Entry 3CMA (X-ray diffraction, 2.80 A resolution); this record covers chains 1 and 0 of the 33 polymer chains in the assembly.

Chain 1:
Molecule: 50S ribosomal protein L37e
Source organism: Haloarcula marismortui
UniProt: P32410 (RL37_HALMA); residues 0-56 here correspond to UniProt positions 1-57 (UniProt number = residue number + 1)
Sequence (57 residues; numbered 0 to 56; the number before each row is that of its first residue; numbering starts at 0):
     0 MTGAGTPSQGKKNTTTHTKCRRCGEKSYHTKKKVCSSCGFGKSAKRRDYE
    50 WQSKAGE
Not modelled in the structure: 0
Bound ions: Sr2+ site 1: Lys10, Asn12; Sr2+ site 2 near Asp47 (its only coordinating residue here)

Chain 0:
Molecule: 23S ribosomal RNA
Source organism: Haloarcula marismortui
Sequence (2923 nucleotides; numbered 1 to 2923; the number before each row is that of its first residue):
     1 GUUGGCUACUAUGCCAGCUGGUGGAUUGCUCGGCUCAGGCGCUGAUGAAG
    51 GACGUGCCAAGCUGCGAUAAGCUGUGGGGAGCCGCACGGAGGCGAAGAAC
   101 CACAGAUUUCCGAAUGAGAAUCUCUCUAACAAUUGCUUCGCGCAAUGAGG
   151 AACCCCGAGAACUGAAACAUCUCAGUAUCGGGAGGAACAGAAAACGCAAC
   201 GUGAUGUCGUUAGUAACCGCGAGUGAACGCGAUACAGCCCAAACCGAAGC
   251 CCUCACGGGCAAUGUGGUGUCAGGGCUACCUCUCAUCAGCCGACCGUCUU
   301 CACGAAGUCUCUUGGAAUAGAGCGUGAUACAGGGUGACAACCCCGUACUG
   351 AAGACCAGUACGCUGUGCGGUAGUGCCAGAGUAGCGGGGGUUGGAUAUCC
   401 CUCGCGAAUAACGCAGGCAUCGACUGCGAAGGCUAAACACAACCUGAGAC
   451 CGAUAGUGAACAAGUAGUGUGAACGAACGCUGCAAAGUACCCUCAGAAGG
   501 GAGGCGAAAUAGAGCAUGAAAUCAGUUGGCGAUCGAGCGACAGGGCAUAC
   551 AAGGUCCCUUGACGAAUGACCGAGACGCGAGUCUCCAGUAAGACUCACGG
   601 GAAGCCGAUGUUCUGUCGUACGUUUUGAAAAACGAGCCAGGGAGUGUGUC
   651 UGUAUGGCAAGUCUAACCGGAGUAUCCGGGGAGGCACAGGGAAACCGACA
   701 UGGCCGCAGGGCUUUGCCCGAGGGCCGCCGUCUUCAAGGGCGGGGAGCCA
   751 UGUGGACACGACCCGAAUCCGGACGAUCUACGCAUGGACAAGAUGAAGCG
   801 UGCCGAAAGGCACGUGGAAGUCUGUUAGAGUUGGUGUCCUACAAUACCCU
   851 CUCGUGAUCUAUGUGUAGGGGUGAAAGGCCCAUCGAGUCCGGCAACAGCU
   901 GGUUCCAAUCGAAACAUGUCGAAGCAUGACCUCCGCCGAGGUAGUCUGUG
   951 AGGUAGAGCGACCGAUUGGUGUGUCCGCCUCCGAGAGGAGUCGGCACACC
  1001 UGUCAAACUCCAAACUUACAGACGCUGUUUGACGCGGGGAUUCCGGUGCG
  1051 CGGGGUAAGCCUGUGUACCAGGAGGGGAACAACCCAGAGAUAGGUUAAGG
  1101 UCCCCAAGUGUGGAUUAAGUGUAAUCCUCUGAAGGUGGUCUCGAGCCCUA
  1151 GACAGCCGGGAGGUGAGCUUAGAAGCAGCUACCCUCUAAGAAAAGCGUAA
  1201 CAGCUUACCGGCCGAGGUUUGAGGCGCCCAAAAUGAUCGGGACUCAAAUC
  1251 CACCACCGAGACCUGUCCGUACCACUCAUACUGGUAAUCGAGUAGAUUGG
  1301 CGCUCUAAUUGGAUGGAAGCAGGGGCGAGAGCUCCUGUGGACCGAUUAGU
  1351 GACGAAAAUCCUGGCCAUAGUAGCAGCGAUAGUCGGGUGAGAACCCCGAC
  1401 GGCCUAAUGGAUAAGGGUUCCUCAGCACUGCUGAUCAGCUGAGGGUUAGC
  1451 CGGUCCUAAGUCUCACCGCAACUCGACUGAGACGAAAUGGGAAACAGGUU
  1501 AAUAUUCCUGUGCCAUCAUGCAGUGAAAGUUGACGCCCUGGGGUCGAUCA
  1551 CGCCGGGCAUUCGCCCGGUCGAACCGUCCAACUCCGUGGAAGCCGUAAUG
  1601 GCAGGAAGCGGACGAACGGCGGCAUAGGGAAACGUGAUUCAACCUGGGGC
  1651 CCAUGAAAAGACGAGCAUGAUGUCCGUACCGAGAACCGACACAGGUGUCC
  1701 AUGGCGGCGAAAGCCAAGGCCUGUCGGGAGCAACCAACGUUAGGGAAUUC
  1751 GGCAAGUUAGUCCCGUACCUUCGGAAGAAGGGAUGCCUGCUCCGGAACGG
  1801 AGCAGGUCGCAGUGACUCGGAAGCUCGGACUGUCUAGUAACAACAUAGGU
  1851 GACCGCAAAUCCGCAAGGACUCGUACGGUCACUGAAUCCUGCCCAGUGCA
  1901 GGUAUCUGAACACCUCGUACAAGAGGACGAAGGACCUGUCAACGGCGGGG
  1951 GUAACUAUGACCCUCUUAAGGUAGCGUAGUACCUUGCCGCAUCAGUAGCG
  2001 GCUUGCAUGAAUGGAUUAACCAGAGCUUCACUGUCCCAACGUUGGGCCCG
  2051 GUGAACUGUACAUUCCAGUGCGGAGUCUGGAGACACCCAGGGGGAAGCGA
  2101 AGACCCUAUGGAGCUUUACUGCAGGCUGUCGCUGAGACGUGGUCGCCGAU
  2151 GUGCAGCAUAGGUAGGAGUCGUUACAGAGGUACCCGCGCUAGCGGGCCAC
  2201 CCAGACAACAGUGAAAUACUACCCGUCGGUGACUGCGACUCUCACUCCGG
  2251 GAGGAGGACACCGAUAGCCGGGCAGUUUGACUGGGGCGGUACGCGCUCGA
  2301 AAAGAUAUCGAGCGCGCCCUAUGGUCAUCUCAGCCGGGACAGAGACCCGG
  2351 CGAAGAGUGCAAGAGCAAAAGAUGACUUGACAGUGUUCUUCCCAACGAGG
  2401 AACGCUGACGCGAAAGCGUGGUCUAGCGAACCAAUUAGCCUGCUUGAUGC
  2451 GGGCAAUUGAUGACAGAAAAGCUACCCUAGGGAUAACAGAGUCGUCACUC
  2501 GCAAGAGCACAUAUCGACCGAGUGGCUUGCUACCUCGAUGUCGGUUCCCU
  2551 CCAUCCUGCCCGUGCAGAAGCGGGCAAGGGUGAGGUUGUUCGCCUAUUAA
  2601 AGGAGGUCGUGAGCUGGGUUUAGACCGUCGUGAGACAGGUCGGCUGCUAU
  2651 CUACUGGGUGUGUAAUGGUGUCUGACAAGAACGACCGUAUAGUACGAGAG
  2701 GAACUACGGUUGGUGGCCACUGGUGUACCGGUUGUUCGAGAGAGCACGUG
  2751 CCGGGUAGCCACGCCACACGGGGUAAGAGCUGAACGCAUCUAAGCUCGAA
  2801 ACCCACUUGGAAAAGAGACACCGCCGAGGUCCCGCGUACAAGACGCGGUC
  2851 GAUAGACUCGGGGUGUGCGCGUCGAGGUAACGAGACGUUAAGCCCACGAG
  2901 CACUAACAGACCAAAGCCAUCAU
Not modelled in the structure: 1-9, 126-127, 715, 971-998, 1560, 1952-1963, 2137-2236, 2339-2343, 2665-2666, 2915-2923
Modified residues: 1MA (6-hydro-1-methyladenosine-5'-monophosphate) at position 628, OMU (o2'-methyluridine 5'-monophosphate) at position 2587, OMG (o2'-methylguanosine-5'-monophosphate) at position 2588, UR3 (3-methyluridine-5'-monophoshate) at position 2619, PSU (pseudouridine-5'-monophosphate) at position 2621
Bound ions: Mg2+ site 1 near G28 (its only coordinating residue here); Na+ site 1 near C40 (its only coordinating residue here); Na+ site 2: G56, A59, G61; Sr2+ site 1 near C85 (its only coordinating residue here); Na+ site 3 near U108 (its only coordinating residue here); Na+ site 4 near C141 (its only coordinating residue here); Na+ site 5 near U146 (its only coordinating residue here); Mg2+ site 2: C162, U2276; Mg2+ site 3: A165, A167, C168; Na+ site 6: A165, A166; Mg2+ site 4 near A166 (its only coordinating residue here); Na+ site 7: C168, G2110; 37 more Na+ sites not listed; 16 more Mg2+ sites not listed; 23 more Sr2+ sites not listed
Residues lining bound ligands: 6-aminohexanoic acid / phenylalanine: G2102, A2103, C2104, A2486, G2540, U2620, PSU_2621
Reported in the primary citation:
  - binding site for the 3-nt RNA strand: C2104, G2284, G2285, A2486, A2637
  - binding site for the 3-nt RNA strand: U2541, OMG_2588, U2589, U2590, G2618, U2620
  - conformationally variable residues (loop rearrangement): G2618 to U2620, A2637
  - binding site for phenylalanine: A2486
  - contacts within the chain: U2541-G2618

Chain 1 / chain 0 interface:
Residue-residue contacts (118):
  Thr1(1) with A1836(0), hydrogen bond to the sugar; G1837(0), hydrogen bond to the phosphate
  Gly2(1) with U845(0), sugar contact; A1836(0), sugar contact; G1837(0), base contact
  Ala3(1) with A882(0), sugar contact; A1836(0), hydrogen bond to the sugar; G1837(0), hydrogen bond to the base
  Gly4(1) with U845(0), phosphate contact; A882(0), base contact; G1837(0), hydrogen bond to the base
  Thr5(1) with A843(0), sugar contact; U845(0), hydrogen bond to the phosphate; A882(0), base contact; G1688(0), sugar contact; G1694(0), hydrogen bond to the base
  Pro6(1) with U845(0), phosphate contact; G1694(0), sugar contact; G1695(0), hydrogen bond to the sugar
  Ser7(1) with C778(0), sugar contact; A1836(0), base contact
  Gln8(1) with C1687(0), hydrogen bond to the sugar; G1688(0), sugar contact
  Gly9(1) with C1687(0), hydrogen bond to the base; G1694(0), base contact; G1695(0), hydrogen bond to the base; U1696(0), sugar contact
  Lys10(1) with U779(0), phosphate contact; G1695(0), sugar contact; U1696(0), salt bridge to the phosphate
  Lys11(1) with U777(0), sugar contact; C778(0), sugar contact; C881(0), hydrogen bond to the base; C1687(0), sugar contact
  Asn12(1) with U777(0), hydrogen bond to the base; A1414(0), hydrogen bond to the sugar; G1415(0), sugar contact
  Thr13(1) with U777(0), hydrogen bond to the base
  Thr14(1) with G1415(0), hydrogen bond to the phosphate
  Thr15(1) with U470(0), hydrogen bond to the sugar; A776(0), phosphate contact; U777(0), base contact
  His16(1) with U470(0), sugar contact; G471(0), hydrogen bond to the sugar; G775(0), salt bridge to the phosphate
  Thr17(1) with A120(0), base contact
  Lys18(1) with A52(0), phosphate contact; A120(0), hydrogen bond to the sugar; U121(0), base contact
  Cys19(1) with U121(0), base contact
  Arg20(1) with C111(0), hydrogen bond to the sugar; G112(0), salt bridge to the phosphate; A119(0), hydrogen bond to the base; A120(0), salt bridge to the phosphate; U121(0), sugar contact
  Arg21(1) with G50(0), hydrogen bond to the base; G51(0), sugar contact; G112(0), phosphate contact; A113(0), salt bridge to the phosphate
  Cys22(1) with G51(0), hydrogen bond to the sugar
  Gly23(1) with G51(0), hydrogen bond to the sugar; U121(0), base contact
  Lys25(1) with U470(0), phosphate contact; G471(0), salt bridge to the phosphate
  Ser26(1) with G471(0), phosphate contact; A472(0), hydrogen bond to the phosphate
  Tyr27(1) with A120(0), hydrogen bond to the phosphate
  His28(1) with G775(0), salt bridge to the phosphate; A776(0), salt bridge to the phosphate
  Thr29(1) with A120(0), hydrogen bond to the base
  Lys30(1) with G863(0), salt bridge to the phosphate; U864(0), salt bridge to the phosphate
  Lys31(1) with G775(0), phosphate contact; A776(0), salt bridge to the phosphate
  Lys32(1) with A120(0), salt bridge to the phosphate
  Ser35(1) with G471(0), hydrogen bond to the sugar; A472(0), sugar contact; C774(0), phosphate contact; G775(0), phosphate contact
  Ser36(1) with A472(0), phosphate contact
  Phe39(1) with G112(0), phosphate contact; A113(0), phosphate contact
  Lys41(1) with U1473(0), hydrogen bond to the base; C1474(0), phosphate contact
  Ser42(1) with U1473(0), hydrogen bond to the base
  Ala43(1) with A113(0), phosphate contact; A148(0), phosphate contact
  Lys44(1) with A148(0), salt bridge to the phosphate; G149(0), phosphate contact; G182(0), salt bridge to the phosphate; U1473(0), base contact
  Arg45(1) with G50(0), sugar contact; G149(0), hydrogen bond to the phosphate
  Arg46(1) with A472(0), hydrogen bond to the sugar; A473(0), salt bridge to the phosphate; A773(0), hydrogen bond to the sugar; C774(0), salt bridge to the phosphate
  Tyr48(1) with C179(0), phosphate contact; G772(0), sugar contact; A773(0), hydrogen bond to the phosphate
  Glu49(1) with U178(0), phosphate contact; C179(0), hydrogen bond to the phosphate
  Trp50(1) with U178(0), phosphate contact; G771(0), base contact; G772(0), hydrogen bond to the sugar; A773(0), sugar contact; C890(0), hydrogen bond to the sugar; G891(0), sugar contact
  Gln51(1) with A473(0), hydrogen bond to the phosphate
  Ser52(1) with G891(0), sugar contact
  Lys53(1) with G891(0), salt bridge to the phosphate; G892(0), salt bridge to the phosphate; C893(0), hydrogen bond to the phosphate; A894(0), salt bridge to the phosphate
  Ala54(1) with A177(0), phosphate contact; U178(0), phosphate contact; G891(0), phosphate contact; G892(0), hydrogen bond to the phosphate
Other interface residues (no listed pair), chain 0 (59 interface residues in all): A49, C53, A114, G181, A846, A861, U862, U883, A1413

Overview:
47 residues of chain 1 face 59 of chain 0 across their interface; the contacts include 40 hydrogen bonds and
19 salt bridges. Polar contacts include Ala3(1)-G1837(0), Gly4(1)-G1837(0) and Thr5(1)-G1694(0). From the
paper: a binding site for the 3-nt RNA strand at C2104(0), G2284(0) and G2285(0) among others; a binding site
for phenylalanine at A2486(0).
Here chain 1 is 50S ribosomal protein L37e and chain 0 is 23S ribosomal RNA, both from Haloarcula marismortui.
Entry 3CMA (The structure of CCA and CCA-Phe-Cap-Bio bound to the large ribosomal subunit of Haloarcula
marismortui) was determined by X-ray diffraction together with 3CME from the same study.
